Entry 7PAR (electron microscopy, 8.20 A resolution (very low resolution: no residue pairs are listed; an interface is given only as per-side residue counts)); this record covers chains K and 5 of the 56 polymer chains in the assembly.

== Chain K ==
Protein: 30S ribosomal protein S12
From: Mycoplasma pneumoniae M129
UniProtKB: P75546 (RS12_MYCPN); residues 1-139 here = UniProt positions 1-139
Amino-acid sequence (139 residues; row label = number of the first residue in the row):
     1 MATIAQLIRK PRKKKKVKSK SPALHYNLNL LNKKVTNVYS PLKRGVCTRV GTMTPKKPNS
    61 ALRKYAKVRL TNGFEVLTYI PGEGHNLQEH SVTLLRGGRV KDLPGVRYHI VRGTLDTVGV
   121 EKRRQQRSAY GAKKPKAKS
Unresolved in the structure: 1, 138-139

== Chain 5 ==
Molecule: 16S ribosomal RNA
From: Mycoplasma pneumoniae M129
Sequence (1520 nucleotides; numbered 1 to 1520; the number before each row is that of its first residue):
     1 UUUUUCUGAG AGUUUGAUCC UGGCUCAGGA UUAACGCUGG CGGCAUGCCU AAUACAUGCA
    61 AGUCGAUCGA AAGUAGUAAU ACUUUAGAGG CGAACGGGUG AGUAACACGU AUCCAAUCUA
   121 CCUUAUAAUG GGGGAUAACU AGUUGAAAGA CUAGCUAAUA CCGCAUAAGA ACUUUGGUUC
   181 GCAUGAAUCA AAGUUGAAAG GACCUGCAAG GGUUCGUUAU UUGAUGAGGG UGCGCCAUAU
   241 CAGCUAGUUG GUGGGGUAAC GGCCUACCAA GGCAAUGACG UGUAGCUAUG CUGAGAAGUA
   301 GAAUAGCCAC AAUGGGACUG AGACACGGCC CAUACUCCUA CGGGAGGCAG CAGUAGGGAA
   361 UUUUUCACAA UGAGCGAAAG CUUGAUGGAG CAAUGCCGCG UGAACGAUGA AGGUCUUUAA
   421 GAUUGUAAAG UUCUUUUAUU UGGGAAGAAU GACUUUAGCA GGUAAUGGCU AGAGUUUGAC
   481 UGUACCAUUU UGAAUAAGUG ACGACUAACU AUGUGCCAGC AGUCGCGGUA AUACAUAGGU
   541 CGCAAGCGUU AUCCGGAUUU AUUGGGCGUA AAGCAAGCGC AGGCGGAUUG AAAAGUCUGG
   601 UGUUAAAGGC AGCUGCUUAA CAGUUGUAUG CAUUGGAAAC UAUUAAUCUA GAGUGUGGUA
   661 GGGAGUUUUG GAAUUUCAUG UGGAGCGGUG AAAUGCGUAG AUAUAUGAAG GAACACCAGU
   721 GGCGAAGGCG AAAACUUAGG CCAUUACUGA CGCUUAGGCU UGAAAGUGUG GGGAGCAAAU
   781 AGGAUUAGAU ACCCUAGUAG UCCACACCGU AAACGAUAGA UACUAGCUGU CGGGGCGAUC
   841 CCCUCGGUAG UGAAGUUAAC ACAUUAAGUA UCUCGCCUGG GUAGUACAUU CGCAAGAAUG
   901 AAACUCAAAC GGAAUUGACG GGGACCCGCA CAAGUGGUGG AGCAUGUUGC UUAAUUCGAC
   961 GGUACACGAA AAACCUUACC UAGACUUGAC AUCCUUGGCA AAGUUAUGGA AACAUAAUGG
  1021 AGGUUAACCG AGUGACAGGU GGUGCAUGGU UGUCGUCAGC UCGUGUCGUG AGAUGUUGGG
  1081 UUAAGUCCCG CAACGAGCGC AACCCUUAUC GUUAGUUACA UUGUCUAGCG AGACUGCUAA
  1141 UGCAAAUUGG AGGAAGGAAG GGAUGACGUC AAAUCAUCAU GCCCCUUAUG UCUAGGGCUG
  1201 CAAACGUGCU ACAAUGGCCA AUACAAACAG UCGCCAGCUU GUAAAAGUGA GCAAAUCUGU
  1261 AAAGUUGGUC UCAGUUCGGA UUGAGGGCUG CAAUUCGUCC UCAUGAAGUC GGAAUCACUA
  1321 GUAAUCGCGA AUCAGCUAUG UCGCGGUGAA UACGUUCUCG GGUCUUGUAC ACACCGCCCG
  1381 UCAAACUAUG AAAGCUGGUA AUAUUUAAAA ACGUGUUGCU AACCAUUAGG AAGCGCAUGU
  1441 CAAGGAUAGC ACCGGUGAUU GGAGUUAAGU CGUAACAAGG UACCCCUACG AGAACGUGGG
  1501 GGUGGAUCAC CUCCUUUCUA
Unresolved in the structure: 1-4, 181-184, 1020-1027, 1510-1520

== Interface between chain K and chain 5 ==
At this resolution (8 A) residue pairs are not listed: 75 residues of chain K and 66 of chain 5 lie at the interface.

== In short ==
Chain K and chain 5 form an interface of 75 and 66 residues respectively.
Chain K is 30S ribosomal protein S12 and chain 5 is 16S ribosomal RNA, both from Mycoplasma pneumoniae M129;
the structure, 70S ribosome with EF-G, ap/P- and pe/E-site tRNAs in Mycoplasma pneumoniae cells, was
determined by electron microscopy together with 7OOC, 7OOD, 7P6Z, 7PAH, 7PAI, 7PAJ and 23 further entries from
the same study.
